7TTE - chains B and E of the 5 polymer chains in the assembly; structure by X-ray diffraction, 2.70 A resolution.

Chain B:
Molecule: Tubulin beta chain
From: Sus scrofa
Reference sequence: A0A287AGU7 (A0A287AGU7_PIG); residues 1-433 here = UniProt positions 1-433
Sequence (433 residues; numbered 1 to 433; the number before each row is that of its first residue):
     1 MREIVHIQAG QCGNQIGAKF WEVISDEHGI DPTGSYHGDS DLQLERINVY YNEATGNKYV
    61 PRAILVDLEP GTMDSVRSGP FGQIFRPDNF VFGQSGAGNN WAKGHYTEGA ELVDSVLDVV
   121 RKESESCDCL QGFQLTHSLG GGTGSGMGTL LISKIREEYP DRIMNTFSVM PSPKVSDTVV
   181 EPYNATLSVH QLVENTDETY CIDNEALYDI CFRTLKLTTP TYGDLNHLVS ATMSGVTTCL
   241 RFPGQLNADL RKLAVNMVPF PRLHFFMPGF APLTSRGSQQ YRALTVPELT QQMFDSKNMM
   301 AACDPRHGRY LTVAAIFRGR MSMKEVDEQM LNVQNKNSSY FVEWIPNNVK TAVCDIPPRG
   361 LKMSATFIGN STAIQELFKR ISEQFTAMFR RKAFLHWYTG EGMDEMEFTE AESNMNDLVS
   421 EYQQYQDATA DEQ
Unresolved in the structure: 279-283, 431-433
Residues lining bound ligands:
  - GDP (guanosine-5'-diphosphate): Gly10, Gln11, Cys12, Gln15, Ile16, Asp67, Ala97, Ser138, Gly140, Gly141, Gly142, Thr143, Gly144, Val169, Pro171, Val175, Ser176, Asp177, Glu181, Asn204, Leu207, Tyr222, Leu225, Asn226
  - JVR (4-[2-(cyclopropylamino)-6,7-dihydro-5H-cyclopenta[d]pyrimidin-4-yl]-7-methoxy-3,4-dihydroquinoxalin-2(1H)-one): Val236, Cys239, Leu240, Leu246, Ala248, Asp249, Lys252, Leu253, Asn256, Met257, Thr312, Val313, Ala314, Ala315, Ile316, Asn348, Lys350, Ala352

Chain E:
Molecule: Stathmin-4
From: Rattus norvegicus
Reference sequence: P63043 (STMN4_RAT); residues 5-145 here correspond to UniProt positions 49-189 (UniProt number = residue number + 44)
Sequence (143 residues; each row starts with the number of its first residue):
     3 MADMEVIELN KATSGQSWEV ILKPPSFDGV PEFNASLPRR RDPSLEEIQK KLEAAEERRK
    63 YQEAELLKHL AEKREHEREV IQKAIEENNN FIKMAKEKLA QKMESNKENR EAHLAAMLER
   123 LQEKDKHAEE VRKNKELKEE ASR
Unresolved in the structure: 3-6, 34-44, 141-145
Sequence notes: initiating methionine (3); expression tag (4); engineered mutation Ala14 (Cys58 in P63043), Trp20 (Phe64 in P63043)
Curated features (UniProtKB/Swiss-Prot):
  - modified residue: Ser46 (Phosphoserine)

Interface between chain B and chain E:
Contacting residue pairs - 26 pairs, chain B then chain E:
  His105(B) with Glu79(E), salt bridge
  Tyr106(B) with His78(E), hydrogen bond; Glu79(E); Val82(E), hydrophobic; Ile83(E)
  Leu150(B) with Glu79(E)
  Ser153(B) with Leu72(E); Arg76(E), hydrogen bond (backbone-side chain)
  Lys154(B) with Arg76(E)
  Arg156(B) with Leu68(E); Leu72(E)
  Glu157(B) with Leu69(E); Leu72(E); Arg76(E), salt bridge
  Pro160(B) with Glu65(E); Leu69(E), hydrophobic
  Thr399(B) with Glu89(E)
  Gly400(B) with Ala86(E); Glu89(E)
  Glu401(B) with Val82(E); Ala86(E)
  Gly402(B) with Val82(E); Lys85(E); Ala86(E)
  Asp404(B) with Lys85(E), salt bridge
  Glu407(B) with His78(E), salt bridge
Interface residues without a listed pair, chain B (18 interface residues in all): Thr107, Ala110, Asn195, Met403
Interface residues without a listed pair, chain E (13 interface residues in all): Ala73

Summary:
18 residues of chain B and 13 residues of chain E are in contact, with 2 hydrogen bonds and 4 salt bridges.
Polar pairs include His105(B)-Glu79(E), Glu157(B)-Arg76(E) and Asp404(B)-Lys85(E). Chain B binds GDP and
compound JVR.
Chain B is Tubulin beta chain (Sus scrofa) and chain E is Stathmin-4 (Rattus norvegicus); the structure,
Tubulin-RB3_SLD in complex with compound 12j, was determined by X-ray diffraction, deposited together with
7TTD and 7TTF.
